PDB entry 3VPC | X-ray diffraction, 1.87 A resolution | chains A and D of the 4 polymer chains in the assembly

Chain A (and D):
Name: Putative acetylornithine deacetylase
Source organism: Sulfolobus tokodaii
Notes: EC 3.5.1.16; chain D of this document is another copy of the same molecule, construct and numbering; everything in this record applies to it too
UniProtKB: Q970U6 (Q970U6_SULTO); residue numbers follow UniProt; this construct covers 1-282
Sequence (282 residues; each row starts with the number of its first residue):
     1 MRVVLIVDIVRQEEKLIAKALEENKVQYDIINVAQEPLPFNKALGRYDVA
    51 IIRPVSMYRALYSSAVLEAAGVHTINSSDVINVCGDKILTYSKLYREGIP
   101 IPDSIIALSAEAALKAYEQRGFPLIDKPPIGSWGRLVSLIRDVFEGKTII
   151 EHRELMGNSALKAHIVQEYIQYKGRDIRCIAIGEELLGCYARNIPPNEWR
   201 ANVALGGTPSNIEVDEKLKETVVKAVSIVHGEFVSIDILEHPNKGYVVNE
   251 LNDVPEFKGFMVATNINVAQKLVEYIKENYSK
Disulfides: Cys-179/Cys-189
Residues lining bound ligands: ADP (adenosine-5'-diphosphate): Lys-87, Pro-102, Ile-125, Lys-127, Gly-131, Ser-132, Trp-133, Gly-134, Arg-135, Val-137, Gln-167, Glu-168, Tyr-169, Ile-170, Asp-176, Arg-192, Trp-199, Arg-200, Ala-201, Asn-202, Leu-239, Asn-249, Glu-250
Curated features (UniProtKB/Swiss-Prot):
  - motif: Gly-259, Phe-260 (GF motif that is essential for ArgX substrate specificity)
  - binding site (ATP): Lys-87, Lys-127, Gly-131 to Val-137, Gln-167 to Arg-178, Asn-202
  - binding site (substrate): Arg-192, Val-203, Ala-204, Glu-256 to Phe-260
  - binding site (Mg(2+)): Asp-237, Glu-250, Asn-252

Interface between chain A and chain D:
Pairs across the interface (43; chain A residue first):
  Gly-134(A) / Glu-151(D)
  Arg-135(A) / Glu-151(D)
  Arg-135(A) / Leu-155(D)
  Leu-136(A) / Glu-151(D)  hydrogen bond (backbone-side chain)
  Leu-136(A) / His-152(D)
  Leu-136(A) / Leu-155(D)  hydrophobic
  Ser-138(A) / Thr-148(D)  hydrogen bond
  Ser-138(A) / His-152(D)  hydrogen bond
  Arg-141(A) / Asp-142(D)  salt bridge
  Arg-141(A) / Phe-144(D)
  Arg-141(A) / Glu-145(D)
  Asp-142(A) / Arg-141(D)  salt bridge
  Phe-144(A) / Arg-141(D)
  Phe-144(A) / Asn-197(D)
  Phe-144(A) / Glu-198(D)
  Phe-144(A) / Trp-199(D)
  Glu-145(A) / Glu-145(D)
  Thr-148(A) / Ser-138(D)  hydrogen bond
  Thr-148(A) / Glu-145(D)
  Ile-149(A) / Thr-148(D)
  Ile-149(A) / Ile-149(D)  hydrophobic
  Glu-151(A) / Gly-134(D)
  Glu-151(A) / Arg-135(D)
  Glu-151(A) / Leu-136(D)  hydrogen bond (side chain-backbone)
  Glu-151(A) / Arg-200(D)  salt bridge
  His-152(A) / Leu-136(D)
  His-152(A) / Ser-138(D)  hydrogen bond
  His-152(A) / Ile-149(D)
  His-152(A) / His-152(D)
  His-152(A) / Arg-153(D)
  His-152(A) / Met-156(D)
  Arg-153(A) / His-152(D)
  Leu-155(A) / Leu-136(D)  hydrophobic
  Leu-155(A) / Met-156(D)
  Met-156(A) / His-152(D)
  Met-156(A) / Leu-155(D)
  Met-156(A) / Met-156(D)  hydrophobic
  Asn-197(A) / Val-143(D)
  Asn-197(A) / Phe-144(D)
  Asn-197(A) / Lys-147(D)  hydrogen bond
  Glu-198(A) / Phe-144(D)
  Trp-199(A) / Phe-144(D)  hydrophobic
  Arg-200(A) / Glu-151(D)  salt bridge
Interface residues without a listed pair, chain A (22 interface residues in all): Val-137, Leu-139, Lys-147
Interface residues without a listed pair, chain D (23 interface residues in all): Val-137, Leu-139

Summary:
22 residues of chain A and 23 residues of chain D are in contact; the contacts include 7 hydrogen bonds and 4
salt bridges. Polar pairs include Arg-141(A)/Asp-142(D), Glu-151(A)/Arg-200(D) and Leu-136(A)/Glu-151(D).
Bound to chain A: ADP.
Chain A and chain D are both Putative acetylornithine deacetylase (Sulfolobus tokodaii); the structure, ArgX
from Sulfolobus tokodaii complexed with ADP, was determined by X-ray diffraction, deposited together with 3VPB
and 3VPD.
